8XKL - chains G and P of the 8 polymer chains in the assembly; structure by electron microscopy, 2.84 A resolution.

# Chain G
Molecule: Photosystem II reaction center protein G
Source organism: Chroomonas placoidea
Amino-acid sequence (64 residues; numbered 1 to 64; the number before each row is that of its first residue; X marks 64 residues of unknown identity (built as UNK)):
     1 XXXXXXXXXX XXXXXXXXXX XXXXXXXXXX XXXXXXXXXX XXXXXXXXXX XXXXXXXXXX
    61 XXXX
Small-molecule neighbours: chlorophyll a (CLA): UNK_47, UNK_48, UNK_49, UNK_50, UNK_51

# Chain P
Molecule: Acpii-6
Source organism: Chroomonas placoidea
Amino-acid sequence (220 residues; numbered 1 to 220; the number before each row is that of its first residue):
     1 PAMFRAALLL ACLASASAFA PGSLMMPKSA TRAAISRGPR MQANDDLAVP FLERPPMLDG
    61 SYAGDIGFDP VGFSNYFDLR WLREAELKHG RVCMLGVVGF LVQEFVTLPM FSNGVTPVDD
   121 FFVVPATGLW QIFFTIGFVE AFSNGFKLTP SDMFADDRAP GDLGFDPLGC GKDPAALARR
   181 QLVEVKNGRL AMIAFGGMLH QQLLTKQGVI EQLTNFKAIM
Unresolved in the structure: 1-46, 220
Bound ions: chlorophyll a Mg (4 sites), coordinated by Ala-48, Glu-86, Glu-140, Glu-184; Chlorophyll c2 Mg near Asn-187 (its only coordinating residue here)
Small-molecule neighbours:
  - 8CT ((6'R,11cis,11'cis,13cis,15cis)-4',5'-didehydro-5',6'-dihydro-beta,beta-carotene): Phe-68, Val-118, Phe-121, Phe-122, Ile-193, Phe-195, Gly-196, Leu-199, His-200
  - chlorophyll a (CLA), molecule 1: Leu-47, Ala-48, Val-49, Pro-50, Phe-51, Ile-66, Phe-68
  - chlorophyll a (CLA), molecule 2: Leu-58, Tyr-62, Ala-63, Gly-64, Asp-65, Ile-66, Gly-67, Phe-68, Asp-69, Phe-73, Ser-74, Leu-79, Leu-82, Arg-83, Ala-85, Glu-86, His-89, Arg-189, Met-192, Ile-193
  - chlorophyll a (CLA), molecule 3: Phe-73, Phe-77, Trp-81, Leu-82, Ala-85, His-89
  - chlorophyll a (CLA), molecule 4: Phe-77, Trp-81, Leu-148, Thr-149, Pro-150
  - chlorophyll a (CLA), molecule 5: Trp-81, Glu-84, Ala-85, Lys-88, His-89, Phe-133, Ile-136, Gly-137, Glu-140, Asn-144, Lys-147, Leu-148, Met-153
  - chlorophyll a (CLA), molecule 6: Arg-91, Met-94, Leu-95, Gly-161, Asp-162, Leu-163, Gly-164, Phe-165, Asp-166, Cys-170, Gly-171, Leu-177, Arg-180, Gln-181, Val-183, Glu-184, Asn-187
  - chlorophyll a (CLA), molecule 7: Val-92, Leu-95, Gly-96, Val-98, Gly-99, Val-102, Gln-103, Val-106, Thr-107, Leu-108, Phe-111, Ser-112, Asn-113, Asp-120, Phe-121, Val-123, Val-124, Ile-132
  - chlorophyll a (CLA), molecule 8: Arg-179, Leu-182, Val-183, Lys-186, Asn-187, Leu-190
  - chlorophyll a (CLA), molecule 9: Ile-193, Ala-194, Gly-196, Gly-197, His-200, Gln-201, Leu-204, Thr-205, Gln-212, Phe-216, Lys-217, Ile-219
  - chlorophyll a (CLA), molecule 10: His-200, Leu-203, Leu-204
  - chlorophyll a (CLA), molecule 11: Phe-216, Ala-218, Ile-219
  - Alloxanthin (II0; (1R)-3,5,5-trimethyl-4-[(3E,5E,7E,9E,11E,13E,15E)-3,7,12,16-tetramethyl-18-[(4R)-2,6,6-trimethyl-4-oxidanyl-cyclohexen-1-yl]octadeca-3,5,7,9,11,13,15-heptaen-1,17-diynyl]cyclohex-3-en-1-ol), molecule 1: Lys-88, Arg-91, Val-92, Leu-95, Met-110, Phe-111, Ile-132, Ile-136, Val-139, Leu-163
  - Alloxanthin (II0), molecule 2: Met-94, Leu-95, Val-97, Val-98, Phe-165, Asp-166, Pro-167, Leu-168, Gly-169, Cys-170, Asn-187, Leu-190, Ala-191, Ala-194, Gln-201, Leu-213
  - Alloxanthin (II0), molecule 3: Lys-186, Arg-189, Leu-190, Ile-193, Leu-204
  - Monadoxanthin (II3; (1R)-3,5,5-trimethyl-4-[(3E,5E,7E,9E,11E,13E,15E,17E)-3,7,12,16-tetramethyl-18-[(1R,4R)-2,6,6-trimethyl-4-oxidanyl-cyclohex-2-en-1-yl]octadeca-3,5,7,9,11,13,15,17-octaen-1-ynyl]cyclohex-3-en-1-ol): Phe-68, Asp-69, Pro-70, Val-71, Phe-73, His-89, Val-92, Cys-93, Gly-96, Phe-100, Gln-103, Pro-117, Asp-120, Phe-121, Met-192, Ile-193, Phe-195, Leu-199
  - Chlorophyll c2 (KC2), molecule 1: Phe-111, Pro-125, Thr-127, Gly-128, Gln-131, Ile-132, Thr-135
  - Chlorophyll c2 (KC2), molecule 2: Arg-179, Val-183, Asn-187, Leu-190

# How chain G and chain P interact
Chain P side of the interface, 7 residues: Glu-53, Pro-70, Val-71, Gly-72, Tyr-76, Thr-149, Pro-150

# Summary
No residue of chain G is in contact with chain P. One chlorophyll a molecule is bound between chain G and
chain P. Bound to chain P: 11 copies of chlorophyll a, Chlorophyll c2, 3 copies of Alloxanthin, Monadoxanthin
and compound 8CT.
Chain G is Photosystem II reaction center protein G and chain P is Acpii-6, both from Chroomonas placoidea;
the structure, Structure of ACPII-CCPII from cryptophyte algae, was determined by electron microscopy.
